Entry 3D1Y (X-ray diffraction, 1.05 A resolution); this record covers chains A and B.

== Chain A ==
Protein: HIV-1 Protease
From: Human immunodeficiency virus type 1
Notes: EC 3.4.23.16
Reference sequence: P04587 (POL_HV1B5); residues 1-99 here correspond to UniProt positions 501-599 (UniProt number = residue number + 500)
Chain sequence (99 residues; each row starts with the number of its first residue):
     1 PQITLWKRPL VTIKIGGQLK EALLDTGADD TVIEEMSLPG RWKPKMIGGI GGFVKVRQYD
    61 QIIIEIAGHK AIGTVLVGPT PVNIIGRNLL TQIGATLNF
Construct notes: engineered mutation Val54 (Ile554 in P04587)
UniProt features mapped onto this chain:
  - region (Dimerization of protease): Pro1 to Leu5, Gly49 to Phe53, Lys55, Asn88 to Gly94, Thr96 to Phe99
  - active site: Asp25 (For protease activity)
  - site: Phe99 (Cleavage)
Small-molecule neighbours: Fortovase (ROC; (2S)-N-[(2S,3R)-4-[(2S,3S,4aS,8aS)-3-(tert-butylcarbamoyl)-3,4,4a,5,6,7,8,8a-octahydro-1H-isoquinolin-2-yl]-3-hydroxy-1 -phenyl-butan-2-yl]-2-(quinolin-2-ylcarbonylamino)butanediamide): Leu23, Asp25, Gly27, Ala28, Asp29, Asp30, Ile47, Gly48, Gly49, Ile50, Phe53, Thr80, Pro81, Val82, Ile84
What the authors report for this chain:
  - mutagenesis - I54V: unchanged stability
  - binding site for Fortovase: Gly48, Gly49
  - conformationally variable residues (loop rearrangement): Gly78 to Val82

== Chain B ==
Protein: HIV-1 Protease
From: Human immunodeficiency virus type 1
Notes: EC 3.4.23.16
Reference sequence: P04587 (POL_HV1B5); residues 101-199 here correspond to UniProt positions 501-599 (UniProt number = residue number + 400)
Chain sequence (99 residues; numbered 101 to 199; the number before each row is that of its first residue):
   101 PQITLWKRPL VTIKIGGQLK EALLDTGADD TVIEEMSLPG RWKPKMIGGI GGFVKVRQYD
   161 QIIIEIAGHK AIGTVLVGPT PVNIIGRNLL TQIGATLNF
Construct notes: engineered mutation Val154 (Ile554 in P04587)
UniProt features mapped onto this chain:
  - region (Dimerization of protease): Pro101 to Leu105, Gly149 to Phe153, Lys155, Asn188 to Gly194, Thr196 to Phe199
  - active site: Asp125 (For protease activity)
  - site: Phe199 (Cleavage)
Small-molecule neighbours: Fortovase (ROC; (2S)-N-[(2S,3R)-4-[(2S,3S,4aS,8aS)-3-(tert-butylcarbamoyl)-3,4,4a,5,6,7,8,8a-octahydro-1H-isoquinolin-2-yl]-3-hydroxy-1 -phenyl-butan-2-yl]-2-(quinolin-2-ylcarbonylamino)butanediamide): Arg108, Leu123, Asp125, Gly127, Ala128, Asp129, Asp130, Val132, Ile147, Gly148, Gly149, Ile150, Pro181, Val182, Ile184

== How chain A and chain B interact ==
Residue-residue contacts (94):
  Pro1(A) - Leu197(B)
  Pro1(A) - Asn198(B)
  Pro1(A) - Phe199(B)  hydrogen bond (backbone-backbone)
  Gln2(A) - Thr196(B)
  Gln2(A) - Leu197(B)
  Gln2(A) - Asn198(B)  hydrogen bond
  Ile3(A) - Thr196(B)
  Ile3(A) - Leu197(B)  hydrogen bond (backbone-backbone)
  Ile3(A) - Phe199(B)  hydrophobic
  Leu5(A) - Thr126(B)
  Leu5(A) - Arg187(B)  hydrogen bond (backbone-side chain)
  Leu5(A) - Leu190(B)  hydrophobic
  Leu5(A) - Thr191(B)
  Leu5(A) - Ala195(B)
  Trp6(A) - Arg187(B)  hydrogen bond (backbone-side chain)
  Trp6(A) - Thr191(B)
  Lys7(A) - Arg187(B)
  Arg8(A) - Asp129(B)  salt bridge
  Arg8(A) - Arg187(B)
  Pro9(A) - Thr126(B)
  Pro9(A) - Arg187(B)
  Leu23(A) - Gly127(B)
  Leu24(A) - Thr126(B)  hydrogen bond (backbone-side chain)
  Leu24(A) - Leu197(B)  hydrophobic
  Asp25(A) - Asp125(B)
  Asp25(A) - Thr126(B)
  Asp25(A) - Gly127(B)
  Thr26(A) - Leu105(B)
  Thr26(A) - Pro109(B)
  Thr26(A) - Leu124(B)  hydrogen bond (side chain-backbone)
  Thr26(A) - Asp125(B)
  Thr26(A) - Thr126(B)  hydrogen bond (side chain-backbone)
  Thr26(A) - Leu197(B)
  Gly27(A) - Leu123(B)
  Gly27(A) - Asp125(B)  hydrogen bond (backbone-side chain)
  Asp29(A) - Arg108(B)  salt bridge
  Ile47(A) - Ile150(B)  hydrophobic
  Gly48(A) - Ile150(B)
  Gly49(A) - Ile150(B)
  Ile50(A) - Gly149(B)
  Ile50(A) - Ile150(B)  hydrogen bond (backbone-backbone)
  Ile50(A) - Gly151(B)  hydrogen bond (backbone-backbone)
  Ile50(A) - Gly152(B)
  Ile50(A) - Val154(B)  hydrophobic
  Ile50(A) - Thr180(B)
  Gly51(A) - Gly151(B)
  Gly51(A) - Gly152(B)
  Gly51(A) - Val154(B)
  Gly52(A) - Gly151(B)
  Val54(A) - Ile150(B)
  Val54(A) - Gly151(B)
  Ala67(A) - Phe199(B)  hydrophobic
  His69(A) - Phe199(B)
  Arg87(A) - Leu105(B)  hydrogen bond (side chain-backbone)
  Arg87(A) - Trp106(B)  hydrogen bond (side chain-backbone)
  Arg87(A) - Lys107(B)
  Arg87(A) - Arg108(B)
  Arg87(A) - Pro109(B)
  Leu90(A) - Leu105(B)  hydrophobic
  Thr91(A) - Leu105(B)
  Thr91(A) - Trp106(B)
  Gln92(A) - Trp106(B)
  Ile93(A) - Phe199(B)
  Gly94(A) - Asn198(B)
  Gly94(A) - Phe199(B)
  Ala95(A) - Leu105(B)
  Ala95(A) - Asn198(B)
  Ala95(A) - Phe199(B)  hydrophobic
  Thr96(A) - Gln102(B)
  Thr96(A) - Ile103(B)
  Thr96(A) - Thr104(B)
  Thr96(A) - Thr196(B)
  Thr96(A) - Leu197(B)
  Thr96(A) - Asn198(B)  hydrogen bond (backbone-backbone)
  Leu97(A) - Pro101(B)
  Leu97(A) - Gln102(B)
  Leu97(A) - Ile103(B)  hydrogen bond (backbone-backbone)
  Leu97(A) - Leu124(B)  hydrophobic
  Leu97(A) - Thr126(B)
  Leu97(A) - Thr196(B)
  Asn98(A) - Pro101(B)
  Asn98(A) - Gln102(B)
  Asn98(A) - Gly194(B)
  Asn98(A) - Ala195(B)
  Asn98(A) - Thr196(B)  hydrogen bond (backbone-backbone)
  Asn98(A) - Asn198(B)
  Phe99(A) - Pro101(B)  hydrogen bond (backbone-backbone)
  Phe99(A) - Ile103(B)  hydrophobic
  Phe99(A) - Leu124(B)  hydrophobic
  Phe99(A) - Ala167(B)  hydrophobic
  Phe99(A) - His169(B)
  Phe99(A) - Ile193(B)
  Phe99(A) - Gly194(B)
  Phe99(A) - Ala195(B)  hydrophobic
Other interface residues (no listed pair), chain A (39 interface residues in all): Thr4, Val32, Phe53, Thr80, Ile84
Other interface residues (no listed pair), chain B (37 interface residues in all): Ile147, Pro179, Pro181, Ile184

== Summary ==
39 residues of chain A and 37 residues of chain B are in contact; the contacts include 17 hydrogen bonds and 2
salt bridges. Among the polar pairs are Arg8(A)-Asp129(B), Asp29(A)-Arg108(B) and Gln2(A)-Asn198(B). From the
paper: a binding site for Fortovase at Gly48(A) and Gly49(A); I54V of chain A leaves stability unchanged.
Both chains are HIV-1 Protease (Human immunodeficiency virus type 1). Entry 3D1Y (Crystal structure of HIV-1
mutant I54V and inhibitor SAQUINA) was determined by X-ray diffraction together with 3D1X, 3CYW, 3CYX, 3D1Z
and 3D20 from the same study.
